PDB entry 1XMQ | X-ray diffraction, 3.00 A resolution | chains A and K of the 23 polymer chains in the assembly

# Chain A
Molecule: 16s ribosomal RNA
From: Thermus thermophilus
Sequence (1522 nucleotides; row label = number of the first residue in the row; note: 42 numbers in that range are skipped by the numbering (no residue carries them; nothing is unmodelled there); a row labelled like 190A-190L holds insertion residues (190A, then the next letters in order); numbering starts at 0):
     0 UUUGUUGGAG AGUUUGAUCC UGGCUCAGGG UGAACGCUGG CGGCGUGCCU AAGACAUGCA
    60 AGUCGUGCGG G
    73 CCGCGGGGUU UU
    88 ACUCCG
    95 UGGUC
   101 AGCGGCGGAC GGGUGAGUAA CGCGUGGGU
  129A G
   130 ACCUACCCGG AAGAGGGGGA CAACCCGGGG AAACUCGGGC UAAUCCCCCA UGUGGACCCG
   190 C
190A-190L CCCUUGGGGUGU
   191 GUCCAAAGGG CUUU
   216 GCCCGCUUCC GGAUGGGCCC GCGUCCCAUC AGCUAGUUGG UGGGGUAAUG GCCCACCAAG
   276 GCGACGACGG GUAGCCGGUC UGAGAGGAUG GCCGGCCACA GGGGCACUGA GACACGGGCC
   336 CCACUCCUAC GGGAGGCAGC AGUUAGGAAU CUUCCGCAAU GGGCGCAAGC CUGACGGAGC
   396 GACGCCGCUU GGAGGAAGAA GCCCUUCGGG GUGUAAACUC CUGAA
   442 CCCGGGACGA AACCCCCGAC GA
   474 GGGGACUGAC GGUACCGGG
   494 GUAAUAGCGC CGGCCAACUC CGUGCCAGCA GCCGCGGUAA UACGGAGGGC GCGAGCGUUA
   554 CCCGGAUUCA CUGGGCGUAA AGGGCGUGUA GGCGGCCUGG GGCGUCCCAU GUGAAAGACC
   614 ACGGCUCAAC CGUGGGGGAG CGUGGGAUAC GCUCAGGCUA GACGGUGGGA GAGGGUGGUG
   674 GAAUUCCCGG AGUAGCGGUG AAAUGCGCAG AUACCGGGAG GAACGCCGAU GGCGAAGGCA
   734 GCCACCUGGU CCACCCGUGA CGCUGAGGCG CGAAAGCGUG GGGAGCAAAC CGGAUUAGAU
   794 ACCCGGGUAG UCCACGCCCU AAACGAUGCG CGCUAGGUCU CUGGGUCU
   848 CCUGGGGGCC GAAGCUAACG CGUUAAGCGC GCCGCCUGGG GAGUACGGCC GCAAGGCUGA
   908 AACUCAAAGG AAUUGACGGG GGCCCGCACA AGCGGUGGAG CAUGUGGUUU AAUUCGAAGC
   968 AACGCGAAGA ACCUUACCAG GCCUUGACAU GCUA
 1001A G
  1002 GGAACCCGGG UGAAAGCCUG GGGUGCCCC
1030A-1030D GCGA
  1031 GGGGAGCCCU AGCACAGGUG CUGCAUGGCC GUCGUCAGCU CGUGCCGUGA GGUGUUGGGU
  1091 UAAGUCCCGC AACGAGCGCA ACCCCCGCCG UUAGUUGCCA GCGGUUCGGC CGGGCACUCU
  1151 AACGGGACUG CCCGCGAAA
  1171 GCGGGAGGAA GGAGGGGACG ACGUCUGGUC AGCAUGGCCC UUACGGCCUG GGCGACACAC
  1231 GUGCUACAAU GCCCACUACA AAGCGAUGCC ACCCGGCAAC GGGGAGCUAA UCGCAAAAAG
  1291 GUGGGCCCAG UUCGGAUUGG GGUCUGCAAC CCGACCCCAU GAAGCCGGAA UCGCUAGUAA
  1351 UCGCGGAUCA G
 1361B C
  1362 CAUGCCGCGG UGAAUACGUU CCCGGGCCUU GUACACACCG CCCGUCACGC CAUGGGAGCG
  1422 GGCUCUACCC GAAGUCGCCG GG
  1446 AGCCUACGGG
  1459 CAGGCGCCGA GGGUAGGGCC CGUGACUGGG GCGAAGUCGU AACAAGGUAG CUGUACCGGA
  1519 AGGUGCGGCU GGAUCACCUC CUUUCU
Disordered / not traced: 0-4, 1001A, 1030A-1030D, 1361B, 1535-1538
Covalently attached groups: paromomycin (PAR) linked to G1405
Bound ions: Mg2+ site 1 near U14 (its only coordinating residue here); Mg2+ site 2 near G21 (its only coordinating residue here); Mg2+ site 3: G46, G394; Mg2+ site 4: C48, G115; Mg2+ site 5 near A53 (its only coordinating residue here); Mg2+ site 6: A59, C386, U387; Mg2+ site 7: G61, U62, G105; Mg2+ site 8: G69, G70, U98; Mg2+ site 9: G107, G324, A325, G326; Mg2+ site 10: A109, G331; Mg2+ site 11: A116, G117, G289; Mg2+ site 12: C121, G124, U125, G126, G236; 62 more Mg2+ sites not listed
Ligand contacts: paromomycin (PAR): C1404, U1406, C1407, A1408, C1409, G1489, C1490, G1491, A1492, A1493, G1494, U1495, C1496

# Chain K
Name: 30S Ribosomal Protein S11
From: Thermus thermophilus
UniProt: P80376 (RS11_THETH); residues 1-129 here correspond to UniProt positions 0-128 (UniProt number = residue number - 1)
Chain sequence (129 residues; numbered 1 to 129; the number before each row is that of its first residue):
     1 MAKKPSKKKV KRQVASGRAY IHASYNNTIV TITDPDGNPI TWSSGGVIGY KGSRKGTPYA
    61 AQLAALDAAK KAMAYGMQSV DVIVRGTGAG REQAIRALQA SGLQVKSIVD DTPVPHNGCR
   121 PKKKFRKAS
Disordered / not traced: 1-10

# Interface between chain A and chain K
Contacting residue pairs - 82 pairs, chain A then chain K:
  G674(A) with His-116(K), base contact
  A675(A) with Val-114(K), hydrogen bond to the sugar; Pro-115(K), base contact; His-116(K), hydrogen bond to the base
  A676(A) with Pro-113(K), sugar contact; Val-114(K), sugar contact; Pro-115(K), sugar contact; Cys-119(K), base contact
  U677(A) with Cys-119(K), hydrogen bond to the base
  G683(A) with Asn-38(K), base contact; Pro-39(K), base contact
  A684(A) with Arg-12(K), phosphate contact; Asn-38(K), sugar contact; Pro-39(K), hydrogen bond to the sugar
  G685(A) with Arg-12(K), salt bridge to the phosphate; Pro-39(K), sugar contact; Ile-40(K), phosphate contact; Trp-42(K), sugar contact
  U686(A) with Trp-42(K), base contact
  A687(A) with Lys-71(K), salt bridge to the phosphate
  G688(A) with Trp-42(K), sugar contact; Ser-44(K), phosphate contact; Gly-46(K), phosphate contact
  C689(A) with Asn-27(K), hydrogen bond to the phosphate; Ser-44(K), hydrogen bond to the phosphate; Gly-45(K), phosphate contact; Gly-46(K), hydrogen bond to the phosphate; Lys-55(K), salt bridge to the phosphate
  G690(A) with Asn-27(K), hydrogen bond to the phosphate; Lys-51(K), hydrogen bond to the base; Lys-55(K), hydrogen bond to the base
  G691(A) with Asn-26(K), hydrogen bond to the phosphate; Lys-51(K), base contact; Gly-52(K), base contact; Lys-55(K), hydrogen bond to the base; Lys-124(K), phosphate contact
  U692(A) with Asn-26(K), hydrogen bond to the phosphate; Gly-52(K), base contact; Ser-53(K), hydrogen bond to the base; Lys-124(K), salt bridge to the phosphate
  A694(A) with Ser-53(K), hydrogen bond to the phosphate
  A695(A) with Gly-52(K), phosphate contact; Ser-53(K), hydrogen bond to the phosphate
  A696(A) with Lys-51(K), salt bridge to the phosphate
  A704(A) with Trp-42(K), base contact
  A706(A) with His-22(K), phosphate contact; Ile-29(K), sugar contact; Thr-31(K), hydrogen bond to the sugar; Pro-39(K), base contact
  C707(A) with Tyr-20(K), hydrogen bond to the phosphate; Thr-31(K), sugar contact; Gly-37(K), hydrogen bond to the sugar; Pro-39(K), base contact; Arg-85(K), salt bridge to the phosphate
  C708(A) with Arg-18(K), sugar contact; Tyr-20(K), sugar contact; Asp-36(K), sugar contact; Gly-37(K), sugar contact; Arg-85(K), salt bridge to the phosphate
  G714(A) with Cys-119(K), hydrogen bond to the base
  A715(A) with Gly-118(K), base contact
  A716(A) with Asn-117(K), hydrogen bond to the sugar; Gly-118(K), sugar contact
  C717(A) with His-116(K), sugar contact; Asn-117(K), sugar contact
  G718(A) with His-116(K), stacking on the base; Asn-117(K), hydrogen bond to the phosphate
  A777(A) with Cys-119(K), base contact
  G778(A) with Cys-119(K), sugar contact; Arg-120(K), hydrogen bond to the sugar
  C779(A) with Arg-120(K), sugar contact; Lys-122(K), phosphate contact; Lys-123(K), phosphate contact
  A780(A) with Lys-122(K), phosphate contact; Lys-123(K), hydrogen bond to the phosphate
  C797(A) with Lys-124(K), phosphate contact
  G798(A) with Lys-122(K), salt bridge to the phosphate
  U1522(A) with Lys-123(K), phosphate contact
  G1523(A) with Lys-123(K), salt bridge to the phosphate
  C1524(A) with Arg-120(K), salt bridge to the phosphate
  G1525(A) with Arg-120(K), salt bridge to the phosphate; Arg-126(K), salt bridge to the phosphate
Other interface residues (no listed pair), chain A (38 interface residues in all): U705, C796
Other interface residues (no listed pair), chain K (39 interface residues in all): Thr-33, Val-47, Tyr-75, Pro-121

# In short
The interface between chain A and chain K involves 38 residues on one side and 39 on the other, with 24
hydrogen bonds, 12 salt bridges and 1 aromatic stacking contact. Polar pairs include A675(A)/His-116(K),
U677(A)/Cys-119(K) and G690(A)/Lys-51(K). Covalently linked paromomycin: at G1405(A).
Here chain A is 16s ribosomal RNA and chain K is 30S Ribosomal Protein S11, both from Thermus thermophilus.
Entry 1XMQ (Crystal Structure of t6A37-ASLLysUUU AAA-mRNA Bound to the Decoding Center) was determined by
X-ray diffraction, deposited together with 1XMO.
